Entry 6M6B (electron microscopy, 4.10 A resolution (low resolution: residue-level contacts below are approximate; hydrogen-bond / salt-bridge calls are withheld)); this record covers chains C and M of the 8 polymer chains in the assembly.

Chain C:
Protein: DNA-directed RNA polymerase subunit beta
Organism: Thermus thermophilus (strain HB8 / ATCC 27634 / DSM 579)
Notes: EC 2.7.7.6
Reference sequence: Q8RQE9 (RPOB_THET8); residues 1-1119 here = UniProt positions 1-1119
Amino-acid sequence (1119 residues; numbered 1 to 1119; the number before each row is that of its first residue):
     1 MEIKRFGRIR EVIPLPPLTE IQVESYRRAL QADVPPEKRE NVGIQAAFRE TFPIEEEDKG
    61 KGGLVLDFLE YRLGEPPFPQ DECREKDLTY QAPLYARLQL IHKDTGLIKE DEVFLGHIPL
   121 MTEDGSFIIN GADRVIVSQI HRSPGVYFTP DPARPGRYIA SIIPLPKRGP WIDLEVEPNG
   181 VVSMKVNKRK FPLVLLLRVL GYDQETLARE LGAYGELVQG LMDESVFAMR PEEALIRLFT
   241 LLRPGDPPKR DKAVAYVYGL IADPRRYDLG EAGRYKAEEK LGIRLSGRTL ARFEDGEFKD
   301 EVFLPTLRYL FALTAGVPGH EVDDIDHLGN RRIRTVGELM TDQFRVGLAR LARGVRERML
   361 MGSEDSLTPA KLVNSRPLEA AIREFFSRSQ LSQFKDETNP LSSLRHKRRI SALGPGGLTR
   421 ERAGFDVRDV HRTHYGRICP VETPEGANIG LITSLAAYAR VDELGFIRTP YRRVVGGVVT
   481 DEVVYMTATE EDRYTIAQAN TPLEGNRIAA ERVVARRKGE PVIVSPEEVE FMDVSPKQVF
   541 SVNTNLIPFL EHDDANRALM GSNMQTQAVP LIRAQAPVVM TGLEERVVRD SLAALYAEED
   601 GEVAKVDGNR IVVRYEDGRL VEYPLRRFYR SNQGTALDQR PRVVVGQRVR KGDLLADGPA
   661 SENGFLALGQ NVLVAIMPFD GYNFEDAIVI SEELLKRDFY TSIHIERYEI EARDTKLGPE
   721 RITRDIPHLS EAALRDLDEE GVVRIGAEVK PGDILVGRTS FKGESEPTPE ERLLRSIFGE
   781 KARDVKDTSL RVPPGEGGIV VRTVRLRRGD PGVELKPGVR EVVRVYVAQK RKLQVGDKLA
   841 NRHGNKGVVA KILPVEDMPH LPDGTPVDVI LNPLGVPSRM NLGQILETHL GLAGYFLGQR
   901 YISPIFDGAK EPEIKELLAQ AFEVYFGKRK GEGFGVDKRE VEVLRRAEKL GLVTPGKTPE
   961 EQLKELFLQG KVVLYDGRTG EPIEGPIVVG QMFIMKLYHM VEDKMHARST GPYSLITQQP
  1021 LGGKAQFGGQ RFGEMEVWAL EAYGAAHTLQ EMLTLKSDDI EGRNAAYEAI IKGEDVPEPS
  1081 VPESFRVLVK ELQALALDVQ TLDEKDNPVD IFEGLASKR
Unresolved in the structure: 57-63, 1119

Chain M:
Protein: Transcription-repair-coupling factor
Organism: Thermus thermophilus (strain HB27 / ATCC BAA-163 / DSM 7039)
Notes: EC 3.6.4.-
Reference sequence: Q72KB4 (Q72KB4_THET2); residue numbers follow UniProt; this construct covers 1-978
Amino-acid sequence (978 residues; numbered 1 to 978; the number before each row is that of its first residue):
     1 MEIALERIYG HRLALPQVGA ALLFAQEAPP ALLLVPEARL RRYRDLSAFG AKVYVNPGLE
    61 ALEEKALFVL SYEEALSPFP EDPEAWRLLL EVGRAYPREA LLSRLLKLGY ARDEDYRVLG
   121 EVVELGEVRL EFFGDELERL VVRGEERRRH VLLPKPGKAE GFTSKKVLHF PGPVYLDTPA
   181 LAPKALWPLL AGRPWVALGG GVELPPLELG ARPLPPYRGS LKALEKDLAR WLAEGKRVHL
   241 FVGHARTLEY LKRRLQAFSP LILDRFPGPK GRLALLPGDF EGGAEWGEWV LLTEALVFAT
   301 GGVRARVRVG EGLSDPGALS PGDYLIHPEH GVGQYLGLET REVLGVKRDY LVLRYKGEGK
   361 LYLPVEQLPL LKRHPGTTDD PPELSSLGKN EWQRAKEKAR KDVEELAGRL LVLQAKRKAT
   421 PGRAFPPLPE WDPLVEKGFP YELTPDQKRA LEEVLRDLES PHPMDRLVSG DVGFGKTEVA
   481 LRAAHRVVGH GAQVAFLVPT TLLAEQHGKT FRERFQGLPV RVAVLSRFTP PKEEEAILKG
   541 LAEGTVDIVI GTHRLLQEDV RFRDLGLLIV DEEHRFGVAQ KERIRELKAE VDTLYLSATP
   601 IPRTLYSALV GLKDLSSIQT PPPGRKPIKT FLAPFDPLLV REAILFELER GGKVFYVHDR
   661 VASIEARRRF LESLVPEARI GVVHGQMPES LIEETMLLFA EGAYDVLLAT TIIEAGLDVP
   721 EANTILIERA DRLGLATLYQ LRGRVGRREE EAYAYLFHPP RLTEAAEKRL AAIADLSDLG
   781 SGHLLAERDM EIRGVGNLLG PEQHGHIRAL SLEVYTELLE EAIRKLKGEV KEERRHVTLD
   841 LALSARLPAE YVGSLEARSR YYSRFAEAKS LAELSRLVRE LKERYGPLPE EAENFVALAR
   901 LRLVAERKGV VSITEGLTHL EVVFPRYPLD YDARGLKGLP YRVELTQYPP GFRLEKKGLR
   961 PRDYPEALME VLYLFADL
Unresolved in the structure: 1-321, 375-405, 797-810, 826-978
Small-molecule neighbours: ATP-gamma-S (AGS; phosphothiophosphoric acid-adenylate ester): Phe439, Tyr441, Glu442, Leu443, Thr444, Gln447, Val472, Gly473, Phe474, Gly475, Lys476, Thr477, Pro621, Pro622, Pro623, Asp718, Gln740, Arg744, Arg747, Arg748
Reported in the primary citation:
  - catalytic residues: Glu572

Chain C / chain M interface:
Pairs across the interface (25):
  Gln99(C) - Arg341(M)
  Lys103(C) - Arg348(M)
  Asp104(C) - Arg348(M)
  Thr105(C) - Arg348(M)
  Thr105(C) - Pro364(M)
  Thr105(C) - Gln367(M)
  Gly106(C) - Arg348(M)
  Gly106(C) - Tyr350(M)
  Gly106(C) - Tyr362(M)
  Gly106(C) - Pro364(M)
  Leu107(C) - Leu361(M)
  Ile108(C) - Tyr350(M)
  Ile108(C) - Lys360(M)
  Ile108(C) - Leu361(M)
  Ile108(C) - Tyr362(M)
  Lys109(C) - Gly359(M)
  Lys109(C) - Leu361(M)
  Glu110(C) - Glu358(M)
  Glu110(C) - Lys360(M)
  Glu110(C) - Tyr362(M)
  Glu112(C) - Glu358(M)
  Asp365(C) - Glu329(M)
  Asp365(C) - His330(M)
  Ser366(C) - Glu329(M)
  Ser366(C) - His330(M)
Other interface residues (no listed pair), chain C (13 interface residues in all): Asp111
Other interface residues (no listed pair), chain M (15 interface residues in all): Val343, Tyr355, Gly357

In short:
The interface between chain C and chain M involves 13 residues on one side and 15 on the other. Bound to chain
M: ATP-gamma-S. The paper reports the catalytic residue Glu572(M).
Here chain C is DNA-directed RNA polymerase subunit beta (Thermus thermophilus (strain HB8 / ATCC 27634 / DSM
579)) and chain M is Transcription-repair-coupling factor (Thermus thermophilus (strain HB27 / ATCC BAA-163 /
DSM 7039)). Entry 6M6B (Cryo-EM structure of Thermus thermophilus Mfd in complex with RNA polymerase and
ATP-gamma-S) was determined by electron microscopy (same publication as 6M6A and 6M6C).
